PDB entry 6N09 | electron microscopy, 3.50 A resolution | chains A and E of the 60 polymer chains in the assembly

# Chain A (and E)
Name: Microcompartments protein
Source organism: Haliangium ochraceum (strain DSM 14365 / JCM 11303 / SMP-2)
Notes: chain E of this document is another copy of the same molecule, construct and numbering; everything in this record applies to it too
UniProtKB: D0LID6 (D0LID6_HALO1); residues 1-212 here = UniProt positions 1-212
Sequence (212 residues; row label = number of the first residue in the row):
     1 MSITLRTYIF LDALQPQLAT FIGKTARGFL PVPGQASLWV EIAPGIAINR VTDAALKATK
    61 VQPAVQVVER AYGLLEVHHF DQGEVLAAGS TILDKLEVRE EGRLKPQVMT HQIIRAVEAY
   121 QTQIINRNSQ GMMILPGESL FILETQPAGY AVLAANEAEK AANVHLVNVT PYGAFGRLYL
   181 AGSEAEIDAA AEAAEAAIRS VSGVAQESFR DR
Unresolved in the structure: 1-3, 206-212

# Chain A / chain E interface
Residue-residue contacts (7):
  Gly28(A) with Leu30(E)
  Phe29(A) with Phe29(E); Leu30(E); Gln62(E)
  Leu30(A) with Gly28(E); Phe29(E)
  Val32(A) with Phe29(E), hydrophobic

# Overview
The chain A/chain E interface involves 4 residues from each chain.
Chain A and chain E are both Microcompartments protein (Haliangium ochraceum (strain DSM 14365 / JCM 11303 /
SMP-2)); the structure, Cryo-EM structure of the HO BMC shell: subregion classified for BMC-T: TD-TDTDTD, was
determined by electron microscopy together with 6MZU, 6MZV, 6MZX, 6MZY, 6N06, 6N07, 6N0F and 6N0G from the
same study.
